PDB entry 7E1B | X-ray diffraction, 4.59 A resolution (low resolution: residue-level contacts below are approximate; hydrogen-bond / salt-bridge calls are withheld) | chains B and Z of the 6 polymer chains in the assembly

== Chain B ==
Name: DNA-binding response regulator
From: Vibrio parahaemolyticus
UniProtKB: A0A0L8SKF9 (A0A0L8SKF9_VIBPH); residue numbers follow UniProt; this construct covers 1-220
Chain sequence (220 residues; row label = number of the first residue in the row):
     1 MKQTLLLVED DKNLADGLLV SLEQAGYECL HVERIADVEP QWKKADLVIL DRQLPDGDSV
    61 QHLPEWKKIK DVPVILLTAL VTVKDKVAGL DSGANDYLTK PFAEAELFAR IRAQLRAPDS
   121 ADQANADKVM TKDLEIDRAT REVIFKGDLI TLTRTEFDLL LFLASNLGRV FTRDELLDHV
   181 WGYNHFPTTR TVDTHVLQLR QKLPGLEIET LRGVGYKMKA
Not modelled in the structure: 117-124, 185-188
From the paper describing this entry:
  - mutagenesis - R190A: abolished binding to the 26-nt DNA strand
  - binding site for the 26-nt DNA strand: Arg190
  - mutagenesis - T153A, T155A, T191A, H195A, R200A, T210A, R212A, Y216A: decreased binding to the 26-nt DNA strand

== Chain Z ==
Molecule: 26-nt DNA strand
From: Vibrio parahaemolyticus
Sequence (26 nucleotides; numbered 1 to 26; the number before each row is that of its first residue):
     1 ACAAGCGATG AAGAATTAGA ATTGTG

== Interface between chain B and chain Z ==
Residue-residue contacts - 12 pairs, chain B then chain Z:
  Arg173(B) - DC6(Z)
  Asp193(B) - DG7(Z)
  Thr194(B) - DT9(Z)
  Leu197(B) - DG7(Z)
  Leu197(B) - DA8(Z)
  Thr210(B) - DC6(Z)
  Thr210(B) - DG7(Z)
  Leu211(B) - DC6(Z)
  Arg212(B) - DC6(Z)
  Gly213(B) - DG5(Z)
  Gly213(B) - DC6(Z)
  Tyr216(B) - DG7(Z)
Also at the interface, not in a pair above, chain B (12 interface residues in all): Arg190, Arg200, Gln201

== Overview ==
12 residues of chain B face 5 of chain Z across their interface. The paper reports a binding site for the
26-nt DNA strand at Arg190(B); T153A, T155A and T191A of chain B, among others, reduce binding to the 26-nt
DNA strand; 9 substitutions were tested in all.
Chain B is DNA-binding response regulator and chain Z is a 26-nt DNA strand, both from Vibrio
parahaemolyticus; the structure, Crystal structure of VbrR-DNA complex, was determined by X-ray diffraction,
deposited together with 7E1D, 7E1F and 7E1H.
